Entry 8IYL (electron microscopy, 3.00 A resolution); this record covers chains E and N of the 42 polymer chains in the assembly.

Chain E:
Protein: Tip attachment protein J
Source organism: Escherichia phage lambda
UniProt: P03749 (TIPJ_LAMBD); residues 1-1132 here = UniProt positions 1-1132
Sequence (1132 residues; each row starts with the number of its first residue):
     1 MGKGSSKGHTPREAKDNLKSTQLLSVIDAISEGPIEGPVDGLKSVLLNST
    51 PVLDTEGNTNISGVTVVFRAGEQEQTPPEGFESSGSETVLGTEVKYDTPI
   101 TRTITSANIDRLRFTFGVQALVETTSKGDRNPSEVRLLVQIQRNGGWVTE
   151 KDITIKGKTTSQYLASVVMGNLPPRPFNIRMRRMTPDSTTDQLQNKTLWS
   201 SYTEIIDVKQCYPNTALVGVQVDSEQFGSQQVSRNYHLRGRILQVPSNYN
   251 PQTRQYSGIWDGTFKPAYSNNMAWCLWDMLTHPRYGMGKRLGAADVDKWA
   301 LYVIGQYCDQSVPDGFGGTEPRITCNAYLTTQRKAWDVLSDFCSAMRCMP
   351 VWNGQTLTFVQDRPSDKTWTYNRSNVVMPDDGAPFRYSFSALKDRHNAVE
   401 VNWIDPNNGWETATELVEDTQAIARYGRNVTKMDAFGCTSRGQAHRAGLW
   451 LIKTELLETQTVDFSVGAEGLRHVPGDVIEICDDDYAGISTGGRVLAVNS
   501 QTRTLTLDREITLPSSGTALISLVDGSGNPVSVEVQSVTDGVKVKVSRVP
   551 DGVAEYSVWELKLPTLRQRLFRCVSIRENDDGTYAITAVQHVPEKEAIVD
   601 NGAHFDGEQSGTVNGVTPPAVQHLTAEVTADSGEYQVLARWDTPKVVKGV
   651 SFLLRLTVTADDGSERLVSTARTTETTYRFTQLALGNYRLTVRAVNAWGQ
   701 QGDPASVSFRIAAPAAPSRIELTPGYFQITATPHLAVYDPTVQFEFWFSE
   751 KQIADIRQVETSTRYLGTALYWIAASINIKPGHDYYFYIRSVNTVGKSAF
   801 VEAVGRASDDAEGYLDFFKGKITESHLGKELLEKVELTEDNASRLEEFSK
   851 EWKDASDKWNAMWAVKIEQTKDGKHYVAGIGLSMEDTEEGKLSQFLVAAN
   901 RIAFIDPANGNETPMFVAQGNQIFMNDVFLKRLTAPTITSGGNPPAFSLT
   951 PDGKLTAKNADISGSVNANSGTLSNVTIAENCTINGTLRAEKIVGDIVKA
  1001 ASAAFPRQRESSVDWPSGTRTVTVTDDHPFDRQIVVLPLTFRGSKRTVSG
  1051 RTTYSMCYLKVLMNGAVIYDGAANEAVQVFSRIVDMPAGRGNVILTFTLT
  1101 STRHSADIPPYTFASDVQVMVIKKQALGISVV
Unresolved in the structure: 862-1132

Chain N:
Protein: Tail tip assembly protein I
Source organism: Escherichia phage lambda
UniProt: P03730 (TIPI_LAMBD); residues 1-223 here = UniProt positions 1-223
Sequence (223 residues; each row starts with the number of its first residue):
     1 MAATHTLPLASPGMARICLYGDLQRFGRRIDLRVKTGAEAIRALATQLPA
    51 FRQKLSDGWYQVRIAGRDVSTSGLTAQLHETLPDGAVIHIVPRVAGAKSG
   101 GVFQIVLGAAAIAGSFFTAGATLAAWGAAIGAGGMTGILFSLGASMVLGG
   151 VAQMLAPKARTPRIQTTDNGKQNTYFSSLDNMVAQGNVLPVLYGEMRVGS
   201 RVVSQEISTADEGDGGQVVVIGR
Unresolved in the structure: 1-101

How chain E and chain N interact:
Contacting residue pairs (198; chain E residue first):
  Arg12(E) - Glu212(N)  salt bridge
  Ala14(E) - Arg223(N)
  Lys15(E) - Arg223(N)
  Asp16(E) - Arg223(N)
  Leu18(E) - Ile221(N)  hydrophobic
  Ser20(E) - Thr209(N)
  Thr21(E) - Thr209(N)
  Thr21(E) - Ala210(N)  hydrogen bond (backbone-backbone)
  Thr21(E) - Glu212(N)
  Gln22(E) - Ile207(N)
  Gln22(E) - Ser208(N)
  Leu23(E) - Glu206(N)
  Leu23(E) - Ile207(N)
  Leu23(E) - Ser208(N)  hydrogen bond (backbone-backbone)
  Leu23(E) - Ala210(N)  hydrophobic
  Leu24(E) - Glu206(N)
  Leu24(E) - Ile207(N)  hydrophobic
  Ser25(E) - Gln205(N)
  Ser25(E) - Glu206(N)  hydrogen bond (backbone-backbone)
  Val26(E) - Ser204(N)
  Ile27(E) - Val202(N)
  Ile27(E) - Val203(N)  hydrogen bond (backbone-backbone)
  Ile27(E) - Ser204(N)  hydrogen bond (backbone-backbone)
  Asp28(E) - Asn181(N)
  Asp28(E) - Ser200(N)  hydrogen bond
  Asp28(E) - Arg201(N)
  Ala29(E) - Leu189(N)  hydrophobic
  Ala29(E) - Ser200(N)
  Ala29(E) - Arg201(N)  hydrogen bond (backbone-backbone)
  Ala29(E) - Val203(N)  hydrophobic
  Ile30(E) - Leu189(N)
  Ile30(E) - Pro190(N)
  Ile30(E) - Val198(N)  hydrophobic
  Ser31(E) - Leu189(N)
  Ser31(E) - Pro190(N)
  Glu32(E) - Leu189(N)
  Glu32(E) - Pro190(N)
  Val39(E) - Glu195(N)
  Leu46(E) - Arg197(N)
  Arg113(E) - Asp211(N)  salt bridge
  Thr149(E) - Gln217(N)  hydrogen bond (backbone-side chain)
  Glu150(E) - Gly216(N)
  Glu150(E) - Gln217(N)
  Lys151(E) - Gln217(N)
  Lys151(E) - Val219(N)
  Asp152(E) - Gln217(N)  hydrogen bond (backbone-backbone)
  Asp152(E) - Val218(N)
  Asp152(E) - Val219(N)  hydrogen bond (backbone-backbone)
  Ile153(E) - Val219(N)
  Ile153(E) - Ile221(N)  hydrophobic
  Thr154(E) - Val219(N)  hydrogen bond (backbone-backbone)
  Thr154(E) - Val220(N)
  Thr154(E) - Ile221(N)  hydrogen bond (backbone-backbone)
  Ile155(E) - Ile221(N)  hydrophobic
  Lys156(E) - Gly222(N)
  Tyr163(E) - Ile221(N)
  Ser166(E) - Asp211(N)
  Ser166(E) - Glu212(N)  hydrogen bond (backbone-backbone)
  Val167(E) - Glu212(N)
  Val168(E) - Asp211(N)
  Thr215(E) - Leu189(N)
  Ser233(E) - Asn181(N)
  Arg234(E) - Asn181(N)  hydrogen bond (backbone-side chain)
  Arg234(E) - Val202(N)
  Arg234(E) - Gln205(N)
  Asn235(E) - Leu179(N)  hydrogen bond (side chain-backbone)
  Asn235(E) - Arg197(N)  hydrogen bond
  Asn235(E) - Val198(N)
  Asn235(E) - Gly199(N)
  Tyr236(E) - Arg197(N)
  Tyr236(E) - Val198(N)  hydrogen bond (backbone-backbone)
  Tyr236(E) - Gly199(N)
  His237(E) - Glu195(N)
  His237(E) - Met196(N)
  Leu238(E) - Glu195(N)
  Leu238(E) - Met196(N)  hydrogen bond (backbone-backbone)
  Leu238(E) - Val198(N)  hydrophobic
  Arg239(E) - Leu192(N)
  Arg239(E) - Glu195(N)  salt bridge
  Gly240(E) - Leu192(N)
  Gly240(E) - Gly194(N)
  Gly240(E) - Glu195(N)
  Arg241(E) - Leu192(N)  hydrogen bond (backbone-backbone)
  Leu243(E) - Tyr193(N)  hydrophobic
  Tyr268(E) - Gly194(N)
  Tyr268(E) - Glu195(N)
  Asn270(E) - Tyr193(N)
  Asn270(E) - Gly194(N)
  Cys275(E) - Tyr193(N)
  Asp278(E) - Tyr193(N)  hydrogen bond
  Met279(E) - Tyr193(N)
  Tyr285(E) - Val191(N)  hydrophobic
  Tyr285(E) - Tyr193(N)
  Cys325(E) - Tyr193(N)  hydrophobic
  Asn326(E) - Tyr193(N)  hydrogen bond (backbone-backbone)
  Asn326(E) - Gly194(N)
  Asn326(E) - Glu195(N)
  Asn326(E) - Met196(N)
  Ala327(E) - Phe176(N)  hydrophobic
  Ala327(E) - Leu192(N)
  Ala327(E) - Tyr193(N)  hydrogen bond (backbone-backbone)
  Tyr328(E) - Phe176(N)  hydrogen bond (backbone-backbone)
  Tyr328(E) - Ser177(N)
  Tyr328(E) - Ser178(N)
  Tyr328(E) - Pro190(N)
  Tyr328(E) - Val191(N)
  Tyr328(E) - Leu192(N)  hydrophobic
  Tyr328(E) - Met196(N)  hydrophobic
  Tyr328(E) - Val198(N)  hydrophobic
  Tyr328(E) - Gly199(N)
  Leu329(E) - Pro190(N)
  Leu329(E) - Val191(N)  hydrogen bond (backbone-backbone)
  Thr330(E) - Asn187(N)
  Thr330(E) - Val188(N)
  Thr330(E) - Pro190(N)
  Thr330(E) - Arg201(N)  hydrogen bond (backbone-side chain)
  Thr331(E) - Tyr175(N)
  Gln332(E) - Val188(N)
  Arg333(E) - Arg160(N)
  Arg333(E) - Tyr175(N)
  Asp337(E) - Arg160(N)  salt bridge
  Ser340(E) - Pro157(N)
  Ser340(E) - Arg160(N)  hydrogen bond
  Asp341(E) - Ala159(N)
  Asp341(E) - Arg160(N)
  Cys343(E) - Pro157(N)
  Ser344(E) - Pro157(N)
  Ser344(E) - Lys158(N)
  Ser344(E) - Ala159(N)  hydrogen bond (side chain-backbone)
  Cys348(E) - Leu155(N)
  Cys348(E) - Ala156(N)
  Cys348(E) - Pro157(N)
  Met349(E) - Met154(N)
  Met349(E) - Leu155(N)
  Val377(E) - Gln104(N)
  Met378(E) - Phe103(N)
  Pro379(E) - Phe103(N)
  Pro379(E) - Ile105(N)
  Asp380(E) - Phe103(N)
  Asp380(E) - Gln104(N)
  Asp380(E) - Ile105(N)  hydrogen bond (side chain-backbone)
  Asp380(E) - Ala121(N)
  Asp381(E) - Ile105(N)
  Asp381(E) - Ala121(N)
  Arg386(E) - Val106(N)
  Arg386(E) - Gly108(N)
  Ser388(E) - Gly143(N)
  Ser388(E) - Ala144(N)
  Phe389(E) - Val147(N)
  Asp394(E) - Leu148(N)
  Asn402(E) - Gln172(N)
  Ile404(E) - Thr174(N)
  Ile404(E) - Phe176(N)  hydrophobic
  Ile404(E) - Ser177(N)
  Trp410(E) - Leu179(N)
  Trp410(E) - Met196(N)  hydrophobic
  Trp410(E) - Arg197(N)
  Thr412(E) - Gln172(N)  hydrogen bond (side chain-backbone)
  Thr412(E) - Thr174(N)
  Thr414(E) - Gln172(N)  hydrogen bond
  Asp434(E) - Thr161(N)
  Asp434(E) - Thr174(N)
  Asp434(E) - Phe176(N)
  Ala435(E) - Phe176(N)
  Phe436(E) - Phe176(N)
  Cys438(E) - Phe176(N)
  Trp450(E) - Ala156(N)  hydrophobic
  Leu451(E) - Lys158(N)
  Thr454(E) - Val151(N)
  Thr454(E) - Leu155(N)
  Glu455(E) - Val151(N)  hydrogen bond (side chain-backbone)
  Glu455(E) - Ala152(N)
  Glu458(E) - Val151(N)
  Thr461(E) - Gly143(N)
  Asp463(E) - Ser141(N)
  Asp463(E) - Leu142(N)  hydrogen bond (side chain-backbone)
  Asp463(E) - Gly143(N)  hydrogen bond (side chain-backbone)
  Ser465(E) - Gln104(N)  hydrogen bond
  Val574(E) - Met146(N)  hydrophobic
  Val574(E) - Met154(N)  hydrophobic
  Ser575(E) - Leu142(N)
  Arg577(E) - Leu139(N)
  Arg577(E) - Leu142(N)
  Asn579(E) - Gln104(N)
  Asn579(E) - Thr136(N)
  Asn579(E) - Leu139(N)
  Asp580(E) - Gly133(N)
  Asp580(E) - Gly134(N)
  Asp580(E) - Thr136(N)
  Asp581(E) - Gly134(N)
  Asp581(E) - Met135(N)
  Thr583(E) - Gln104(N)
  Thr587(E) - Leu142(N)
  Val589(E) - Met154(N)  hydrophobic
  Ala660(E) - Arg223(N)
  Ser664(E) - Arg223(N)  hydrogen bond
  Glu665(E) - Arg223(N)  hydrogen bond (backbone-side chain)
  Arg666(E) - Arg223(N)  hydrogen bond (side chain-backbone)
Other interface residues (no listed pair), chain E (120 interface residues in all): Ser49, Phe116, Ala165, Tyr212, Val232, Trp336, Phe342, Arg347, Pro350, Ser390, Glu411, Met433, Thr439, Thr459, Arg572
Other interface residues (no listed pair), chain N (78 interface residues in all): Leu123, Phe140, Gly150, Gln153, Pro162, Lys171, Asn173, Met182

Overview:
The interface between chain E and chain N involves 120 residues on one side and 78 on the other, with 37
hydrogen bonds and 4 salt bridges. Polar pairs include Arg12(E)-Glu212(N), Arg113(E)-Asp211(N) and
Arg239(E)-Glu195(N).
Here chain E is Tip attachment protein J and chain N is Tail tip assembly protein I, both from Escherichia
phage lambda. Entry 8IYL (Tail tip conformation 2 of phage lambda tail) was determined by electron microscopy,
deposited together with 8IYD, 8IYK, 8JVM and 8KGE.
